PDB entry 3OTO | X-ray diffraction, 3.69 A resolution | chains A and T of the 21 polymer chains in the assembly

== Chain A ==
Molecule: 16S rRNA
Source organism: Thermus thermophilus
Sequence (1522 nucleotides; each row starts with the number of its first residue; note: 42 numbers in that range are skipped by the numbering (no residue carries them; nothing is unmodelled there); a row labelled like 190A-190L holds insertion residues (190A, then the next letters in order); numbering starts at 0):
     0 UUUGUUGGAGAGUUUGAUCCUGGCUCAGGGUGAACGCUGGCGGCGUGCCU
    50 AAGACAUGCAAGUCGUGCGGG
    73 CCGCGGGGUUUU
    88 ACUCCG
    95 UGGUC
   101 AGCGGCGGACGGGUGAGUAACGCGUGGGU
  129A G
   130 ACCUACCCGGAAGAGGGGGACAACCCGGGGAAACUCGGGCUAAUCCCCCA
   180 UGUGGACCCGC
190A-190L CCCUUGGGGUGU
   191 GUCCAAAGGGCUUU
   216 GCCCGCUUCCGGAUGGGCCCGCGUCCCAUCAGCUAGUUGGUGGGGUAAUG
   266 GCCCACCAAGGCGACGACGGGUAGCCGGUCUGAGAGGAUGGCCGGCCACA
   316 GGGGCACUGAGACACGGGCCCCACUCCUACGGGAGGCAGCAGUUAGGAAU
   366 CUUCCGCAAUGGGCGCAAGCCUGACGGAGCGACGCCGCUUGGAGGAAGAA
   416 GCCCUUCGGGGUGUAAACUCCUGAA
   442 CCCGGGACGAAACCCCCGACGA
   474 GGGGACUGACGGUACCGGG
   494 GUAAUAGCGCCGGCCAACUCCGUGCCAGCAGCCGCGGUAAUACGGAGGGC
   544 GCGAGCGUUACCCGGAUUCACUGGGCGUAAAGGGCGUGUAGGCGGCCUGG
   594 GGCGUCCCAUGUGAAAGACCACGGCUCAACCGUGGGGGAGCGUGGGAUAC
   644 GCUCAGGCUAGACGGUGGGAGAGGGUGGUGGAAUUCCCGGAGUAGCGGUG
   694 AAAUGCGCAGAUACCGGGAGGAACGCCGAUGGCGAAGGCAGCCACCUGGU
   744 CCACCCGUGACGCUGAGGCGCGAAAGCGUGGGGAGCAAACCGGAUUAGAU
   794 ACCCGGGUAGUCCACGCCCUAAACGAUGCGCGCUAGGUCUCUGGGUCU
   848 CCUGGGGGCCGAAGCUAACGCGUUAAGCGCGCCGCCUGGGGAGUACGGCC
   898 GCAAGGCUGAAACUCAAAGGAAUUGACGGGGGCCCGCACAAGCGGUGGAG
   948 CAUGUGGUUUAAUUCGAAGCAACGCGAAGAACCUUACCAGGCCUUGACAU
   998 GCUAGG
 1003A G
  1004 AACCCGGGUGAAAGCCUGGGGUGCCCC
1030A-1030D GCGA
  1031 GGGGAGCCCUAGCACAGGUGCUGCAUGGCCGUCGUCAGCUCGUGCCGUGA
  1081 GGUGUUGGGUUAAGUCCCGCAACGAGCGCAACCCCCGCCGUUAGUUGCCA
  1131 GCGGUUCGGCCGGGCACUCUAACGGGACUGCCCGCGAAA
  1171 GCGGGAGGAAGGAGGGGACGACGUCUGGUCAGCAUGGCCCUUACGGCCUG
  1221 GGCGACACACGUGCUACAAUGCCCACUACAAAGCGAUGCCACCCGGCAAC
  1271 GGGGAGCUAAUCGCAAAAAGGUGGGCCCAGUUCGGAUUGGGGUCUGCAAC
  1321 CCGACCCCAUGAAGCCGGAAUCGCUAGUAAUCGCGGAUCAG
 1361A C
  1362 CAUGCCGCGGUGAAUACGUUCCCGGGCCUUGUACACACCGCCCGUCACGC
  1412 CAUGGGAGCGGGCUCUACCCGAAGUCGCCGGG
  1446 AGCCUACGGG
  1459 CAGGCGCCGAGGGUAGGGCCCGUGACUGGGGCGAAGUCGUAACAAGGUAG
  1509 CUGUACCGGAAGGUGCGGCUGGAUCACCUCCUUUCU
Unresolved in the structure: 0-4, 1535-1538
Metal / ion sites: Mg2+ site 1: U12, G22; K+ site 1 near G21 (its only coordinating residue here); Mg2+ site 2 near C48 (its only coordinating residue here); K+ site 2: A53, A353; Mg2+ site 3 near U62 (its only coordinating residue here); Mg2+ site 4: A116, G117, G289; Mg2+ site 5: A116, G289; Mg2+ site 6: C121, G124, U125, G236; Mg2+ site 7 near A195 (its only coordinating residue here); K+ site 3: G297, G299, G558; K+ site 4 near G305 (its only coordinating residue here); K+ site 5 near C352 (its only coordinating residue here); 36 more Mg2+ sites not listed; 17 more K+ sites not listed
Reported in the primary citation:
  - contacts within the chain: G1516-A1519 (hydrogen bond)
  - conformationally variable residues (domain motion, loop rearrangement): A792, U793, A794, C1054, A1492, A1493, G1517, A1518, A1519

== Chain T ==
Molecule: 30S ribosomal protein S20
Source organism: Thermus thermophilus
UniProt: P80380 (RS20_THET8); residues 1-106 here = UniProt positions 1-106
Sequence (106 residues; numbered 1 to 106; the number before each row is that of its first residue):
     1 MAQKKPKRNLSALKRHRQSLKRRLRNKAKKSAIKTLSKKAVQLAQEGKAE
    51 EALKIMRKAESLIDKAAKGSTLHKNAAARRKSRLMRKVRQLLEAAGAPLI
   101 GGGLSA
Unresolved in the structure: 1-7

== Interface between chain A and chain T ==
Pairs across the interface (91; chain A residue first):
  G61(A) - Leu10(T)  phosphate contact
  G102(A) - Arg17(T)  salt bridge to the phosphate
  C103(A) - Lys14(T)  salt bridge to the phosphate
  C103(A) - Arg17(T)  salt bridge to the phosphate
  G104(A) - Lys14(T)  hydrogen bond to the base
  G104(A) - Gln18(T)  phosphate contact
  G104(A) - Lys21(T)  salt bridge to the phosphate
  G105(A) - Arg22(T)  salt bridge to the phosphate
  C106(A) - Arg15(T)  base contact
  G107(A) - Arg15(T)  hydrogen bond to the base
  G108(A) - Arg15(T)  base contact
  C132(A) - Lys74(T)  hydrogen bond to the phosphate
  C132(A) - Asn75(T)  phosphate contact
  U133(A) - Lys74(T)  salt bridge to the phosphate
  C175(A) - Arg25(T)  sugar contact
  C176(A) - Lys29(T)  salt bridge to the phosphate
  C177(A) - Lys65(T)  salt bridge to the phosphate
  C178(A) - Lys65(T)  salt bridge to the phosphate
  A185(A) - Glu60(T)  base contact
  A185(A) - Ala78(T)  sugar contact
  A185(A) - Lys81(T)  hydrogen bond to the sugar
  C186(A) - Ala78(T)  sugar contact
  C186(A) - Lys81(T)  sugar contact
  C186(A) - Ser82(T)  hydrogen bond to the phosphate
  C186(A) - Met85(T)  hydrogen bond to the sugar
  C187(A) - Ser82(T)  hydrogen bond to the phosphate
  C187(A) - Met85(T)  hydrogen bond to the sugar
  C187(A) - Arg89(T)  hydrogen bond to the sugar
  C187(A) - Ser105(T)  base contact
  C188(A) - Arg89(T)  hydrogen bond to the sugar
  C188(A) - Ser105(T)  base contact
  C188(A) - Ala106(T)  sugar contact
  U190L(A) - Ser105(T)  hydrogen bond to the base
  G191(A) - Met85(T)  base contact
  G191(A) - Gly101(T)  hydrogen bond to the sugar
  G191(A) - Gly102(T)  hydrogen bond to the sugar
  G191(A) - Gly103(T)  hydrogen bond to the base
  G191(A) - Leu104(T)  hydrogen bond to the sugar
  G191(A) - Ser105(T)  hydrogen bond to the base
  U192(A) - Arg57(T)  sugar contact
  U192(A) - Glu60(T)  hydrogen bond to the sugar
  U192(A) - Gly102(T)  sugar contact
  U192(A) - Gly103(T)  sugar contact
  C193(A) - Glu60(T)  sugar contact
  C193(A) - Ser61(T)  hydrogen bond to the phosphate
  C193(A) - Asp64(T)  hydrogen bond to the sugar
  C194(A) - Ser61(T)  hydrogen bond to the phosphate
  C194(A) - Asp64(T)  sugar contact
  C194(A) - Lys65(T)  phosphate contact
  C194(A) - Lys68(T)  phosphate contact
  A195(A) - Lys65(T)  phosphate contact
  A195(A) - Lys68(T)  phosphate contact
  A196(A) - Lys68(T)  salt bridge to the phosphate
  G258(A) - Arg86(T)  salt bridge to the phosphate
  G259(A) - Arg83(T)  salt bridge to the phosphate
  G259(A) - Lys87(T)  salt bridge to the phosphate
  G260(A) - Arg83(T)  salt bridge to the phosphate
  U261(A) - Arg79(T)  salt bridge to the phosphate
  A262(A) - Lys74(T)  sugar contact
  A262(A) - Asn75(T)  phosphate contact
  A262(A) - Arg79(T)  salt bridge to the phosphate
  A263(A) - Asn75(T)  phosphate contact
  A263(A) - Arg79(T)  salt bridge to the phosphate
  C322(A) - Arg23(T)  sugar contact
  U323(A) - Ser19(T)  sugar contact
  U323(A) - Arg22(T)  phosphate contact
  U323(A) - Arg23(T)  sugar contact
  U323(A) - Asn26(T)  hydrogen bond to the phosphate
  G324(A) - Arg22(T)  salt bridge to the phosphate
  G324(A) - Asn26(T)  hydrogen bond to the phosphate
  G324(A) - Ser70(T)  hydrogen bond to the phosphate
  A325(A) - Ser70(T)  phosphate contact
  G332(A) - Leu10(T)  phosphate contact
  G332(A) - His16(T)  sugar contact
  G333(A) - His16(T)  hydrogen bond to the sugar
  A349(A) - Arg8(T)  hydrogen bond to the sugar
  G350(A) - Arg8(T)  sugar contact
  U1436(A) - Arg23(T)  salt bridge to the phosphate
  G1438(A) - Lys34(T)  salt bridge to the phosphate
  C1439(A) - Lys38(T)  salt bridge to the phosphate
  G1453(A) - Leu36(T)  sugar contact
  G1453(A) - Lys39(T)  hydrogen bond to the phosphate
  G1454(A) - Thr35(T)  phosphate contact
  G1454(A) - Lys39(T)  salt bridge to the phosphate
  G1455(A) - Ala28(T)  phosphate contact
  G1455(A) - Ser31(T)  phosphate contact
  G1455(A) - Thr35(T)  hydrogen bond to the phosphate
  C1459(A) - Lys27(T)  salt bridge to the phosphate
  C1459(A) - Ala28(T)  phosphate contact
  C1459(A) - Ser31(T)  hydrogen bond to the phosphate
  A1460(A) - Lys27(T)  salt bridge to the phosphate
Interface residues without a listed pair, chain A (52 interface residues in all): A60, C174, G190K, U223, C1437
Interface residues without a listed pair, chain T (51 interface residues in all): Ala12, Leu24, Ala32, Ala76, Arg80

== Overview ==
52 residues of chain A face 51 of chain T across their interface, with 28 hydrogen bonds and 24 salt bridges.
Polar contacts include G104(A)-Lys14(T), G107(A)-Arg15(T) and U190L(A)-Ser105(T). U12(A) and G22(A) coordinate
Mg2+ site 1. From the paper: conformational variability at A792(A), U793(A) and A794(A) among others; contacts
within the chain involving G1516(A) and A1519(A).
Chain A is 16S rRNA and chain T is 30S ribosomal protein S20, both from Thermus thermophilus; the structure,
Crystal Structure of the 30S ribosomal subunit from a KsgA mutant of Thermus thermophilus (HB8), was
determined by X-ray diffraction.
